PDB entry 6RDG | electron microscopy, 2.90 A resolution | chains S and T of the 20 polymer chains in the assembly

[Chain S]
Protein: ATP synthase gamma chain, mitochondrial
Source organism: Polytomella sp. Pringsheim 198.80
Reference sequence: Q4LDE7 (Q4LDE7_9CHLO); residues 1-317 here = UniProt positions 1-317
Amino-acid sequence (317 residues; numbered 1 to 317; the number before each row is that of its first residue):
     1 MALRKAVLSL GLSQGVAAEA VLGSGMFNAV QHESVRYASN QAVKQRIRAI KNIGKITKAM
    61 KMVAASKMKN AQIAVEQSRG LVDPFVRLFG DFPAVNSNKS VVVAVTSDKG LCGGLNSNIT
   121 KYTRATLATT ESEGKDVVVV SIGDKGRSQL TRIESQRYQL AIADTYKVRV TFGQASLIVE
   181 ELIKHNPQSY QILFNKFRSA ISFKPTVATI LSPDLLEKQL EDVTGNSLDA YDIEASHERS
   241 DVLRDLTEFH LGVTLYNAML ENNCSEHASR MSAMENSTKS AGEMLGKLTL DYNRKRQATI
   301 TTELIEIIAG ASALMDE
Unresolved in the structure: 1-38, 316-317

[Chain T]
Protein: ATP synthase subunit alpha
Source organism: Polytomella sp. Pringsheim 198.80
Reference sequence: A0ZW40 (A0ZW40_9CHLO); residues 1-562 here = UniProt positions 1-562
Amino-acid sequence (562 residues; numbered 1 to 562; the number before each row is that of its first residue):
     1 MRSPAAFVAR SGLFKASLGQ SNWAQKAEQM MASVTRTFAA DAKALDELRK PKFSSKYLIQ
    61 HVSQKLIPAV KEWEKSYQPP VIHLGRVLSV GDGIARVYGL KSVQAGELVC FDSGVKGMAL
   121 NLQADHVGVV VFGNDSVIHQ GDLVYRTGQI VNVPIGPGTL GRVTDGLGQP IDGKGPLTNV
   181 RSSLVEVKAP GIIARQSVRE PLFTGVKAVD ALVPIGRGQR ELIIGDRQTG KTAVAIDAII
   241 HQKNCNEQVP KAQRVYCVYV AVGQKRSTVA QLVKLFTQTG AMRYTIMVSA TASDAAPLQF
   301 LAPYSGCAMA EYFRDTGKHG LIIYDDLSKQ SVAYRQMSLL LRRPPGREAF PGDVFYLHSR
   361 LLERAAKLSK ELGGGSLTAF PVIETQAGDV SAYIATNVIS ITDGQIFLET ELFYKGIRPA
   421 LNVGLSVSRV GSAAQFPGMK QVAGTLKLEL AQYREVAAFA QFGSDLDAAT QYVLERGARL
   481 TEMLKQKQFA PIPIERQTVA VYAATKGFLD KVRVQDIVAA EEAVISQVNP AVFKILKANG
   541 KITPALDAHL KAELRKVKLP GA
Unresolved in the structure: 1-79
Differences from the reference sequence: conflict Arg266 (Lys in A0ZW40)
Bound ions: Mg2+: Thr232 (together with ATP)
Residues lining bound ligands: ATP (adenosine-5'-triphosphate): Asp226, Arg227, Gln228, Thr229, Gly230, Lys231, Thr232, Ala233, Phe413, Arg418, Pro419, Gln486, Lys487, Gln488

[Chain S / chain T interface]
Residue-residue contacts - 16 pairs, chain S then chain T:
  Lys55(S) - Ala458(T)
  Ala59(S) - Phe459(T)
  Ala59(S) - Phe462(T)  hydrophobic
  Met60(S) - Phe462(T)  hydrophobic
  Met62(S) - Phe459(T)  hydrophobic
  Met62(S) - Leu466(T)
  Val63(S) - Phe462(T)  hydrophobic
  Val63(S) - Ser464(T)
  Ser66(S) - Leu466(T)
  Lys67(S) - Ser464(T)  hydrogen bond
  Ile300(S) - Arg347(T)
  Leu304(S) - Gly346(T)
  Ile307(S) - Pro345(T)  hydrophobic
  Ile307(S) - Ala349(T)
  Leu314(S) - Arg342(T)  hydrogen bond (backbone-side chain)
  Met315(S) - Arg342(T)
Interface residues without a listed pair, chain S (15 interface residues in all): Arg48, Ile56, Lys58
Interface residues without a listed pair, chain T (12 interface residues in all): Glu348, Glu411

[Overview]
The interface between chain S and chain T involves 15 residues on one side and 12 on the other, with 2
hydrogen bonds. Among the polar pairs are Lys67(S)-Ser464(T) and Leu314(S)-Arg342(T). Ligands of chain T: ATP.
Here chain S is ATP synthase gamma chain, mitochondrial and chain T is ATP synthase subunit alpha, both from
Polytomella sp. Pringsheim 198.80. Entry 6RDG (CryoEM structure of Polytomella F-ATP synthase, Primary rotary
state 3, focussed refinement of F1 head and ...) was determined by electron microscopy, deposited together
with 6RD4, 6RD5, 6RD6, 6RD7, 6RD8, 6RD9 and 46 further entries.
